PDB entry 9FI8 | electron microscopy, 3.60 A resolution | chains HO and hG of the 28 polymer chains in the assembly

== Chain HO ==
Name: mS152
From: Toxoplasma gondii
Reference sequence: S8GML4 (S8GML4_TOXGM); residues 1-168 here correspond to UniProt positions 12-179 (UniProt number = residue number + 11)
Chain sequence (168 residues; numbered 1 to 168; the number before each row is that of its first residue):
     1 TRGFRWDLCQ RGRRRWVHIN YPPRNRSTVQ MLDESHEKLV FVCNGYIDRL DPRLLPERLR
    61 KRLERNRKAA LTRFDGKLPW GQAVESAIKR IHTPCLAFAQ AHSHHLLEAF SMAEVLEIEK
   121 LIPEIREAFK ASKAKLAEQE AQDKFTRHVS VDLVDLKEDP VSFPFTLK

== Chain hG ==
Molecule: Rna9-ssu
From: Toxoplasma gondii
Sequence (68 nucleotides; numbered 5 to 72; the number before each row is that of its first residue):
     5 UUCACCUAGC CAACACGAUC CGGUUGUUUG GGAACAAUUC CCUUCUAGAA GGGUAAUCUA
    65 UGUGCUAC

== Interface between chain HO and chain hG ==
Pairs across the interface (20):
  Thr1(HO) - A37(hG)  phosphate contact
  Gly3(HO) - G36(hG)  hydrogen bond to the phosphate
  Phe4(HO) - G35(hG)  phosphate contact
  Arg5(HO) - G34(hG)  salt bridge to the phosphate
  Arg5(HO) - G35(hG)  phosphate contact
  Glu57(HO) - C46(hG)  base contact
  Arg58(HO) - C45(hG)  salt bridge to the phosphate
  Arg58(HO) - C46(hG)  salt bridge to the phosphate
  Arg62(HO) - U43(hG)  hydrogen bond to the base
  Arg62(HO) - C44(hG)  salt bridge to the phosphate
  Arg62(HO) - C45(hG)  salt bridge to the phosphate
  Arg65(HO) - U48(hG)  hydrogen bond to the sugar
  Arg65(HO) - C49(hG)  salt bridge to the phosphate
  Phe74(HO) - U43(hG)  stacking on the base
  Lys77(HO) - U43(hG)  base contact
  Leu78(HO) - U43(hG)  base contact
  Pro79(HO) - U42(hG)  sugar contact
  Pro79(HO) - U43(hG)  base contact
  Gln82(HO) - U42(hG)  hydrogen bond to the base
  His102(HO) - U32(hG)  base contact
Also at the interface, not in a pair above, chain HO (15 interface residues in all): Arg2

== Overview ==
15 residues of chain HO and 12 residues of chain hG are in contact; the contacts include 4 hydrogen bonds, 6
salt bridges and 1 aromatic stacking contact. Polar contacts include Arg62(HO)-U43(hG), Gln82(HO)-U42(hG) and
Arg65(HO)-U48(hG).
Here chain HO is mS152 and chain hG is Rna9-ssu, both from Toxoplasma gondii. Entry 9FI8 (SSU(head) structure
derived from the SSU sample of the mitoribosome from T. gondii) was determined by electron microscopy (same
publication as 9FIA).
